PDB entry 3VHI | X-ray diffraction, 1.76 A resolution | chains A and C of the 4 polymer chains in the assembly

== Chain A (and C) ==
Molecule: Avidin
Source organism: Gallus gallus
Notes: chain C of this document is another copy of the same molecule, construct and numbering; everything in this record applies to it too
Reference sequence: P02701 (AVID_CHICK); residues 2-123 here correspond to UniProt positions 26-147 (UniProt number = residue number + 24)
Sequence (122 residues; each row starts with the number of its first residue):
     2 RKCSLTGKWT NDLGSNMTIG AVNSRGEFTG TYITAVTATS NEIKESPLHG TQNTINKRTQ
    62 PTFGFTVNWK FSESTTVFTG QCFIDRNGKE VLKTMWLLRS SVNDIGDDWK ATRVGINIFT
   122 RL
Cystine bridges: Cys4-Cys83
Covalent attachments: N-acetylglucosamine (NAG) linked to Asn17
Ligand contacts: VHI (5-{(3aS,4S,6aR)-1-[(benzyloxy)carbonyl]-2-oxohexahydro-1H-thieno[3,4-d]imidazol-4-yl}pentanoic acid): Asn12, Asp13, Leu14, Ser16, Tyr33, Thr35, Val37, Thr38, Ala39, Thr40, Trp70, Phe72, Ser73, Ser75, Thr77, Phe79, Trp97, Leu99, Ile117, Asn118
UniProt features mapped onto this chain:
  - binding site (biotin): Tyr33
  - glycosylation: Asn17 (N-linked (GlcNAc...) asparagine)

== How chain A and chain C interact ==
Pairs across the interface - 19 pairs, chain A then chain C:
  Val37(A) - Trp110(C)
  Thr38(A) - Trp110(C)
  Ala39(A) - Trp110(C)
  Trp97(A) - Trp110(C)
  Leu99(A) - Trp110(C)  hydrophobic
  Trp110(A) - Val37(C)
  Trp110(A) - Thr38(C)
  Trp110(A) - Ala39(C)
  Trp110(A) - Trp97(C)
  Trp110(A) - Leu99(C)  hydrophobic
  Lys111(A) - Thr38(C)
  Lys111(A) - Ala39(C)
  Lys111(A) - Arg114(C)  hydrogen bond (backbone-side chain)
  Thr113(A) - Arg114(C)
  Thr113(A) - Val115(C)  hydrogen bond (backbone-backbone)
  Arg114(A) - Lys111(C)  hydrogen bond (side chain-backbone)
  Arg114(A) - Thr113(C)
  Val115(A) - Thr113(C)  hydrogen bond (backbone-backbone)
  Val115(A) - Val115(C)  hydrophobic
Other interface residues (no listed pair), chain A (12 interface residues in all): Leu14, Leu98
Other interface residues (no listed pair), chain C (13 interface residues in all): Leu14, Leu98, Gly107

== Summary ==
12 residues of chain A face 13 of chain C across their interface; the contacts include 4 hydrogen bonds. Polar
contacts include Lys111(A)-Arg114(C) and Thr113(A)-Val115(C). Bound to chain A: compound VHI. Covalently
linked N-acetylglucosamine: at Asn17(A). From UniProt: biotin-binding residue Tyr33(A) on chain A.
Both chains are Avidin (Gallus gallus). Entry 3VHI (Crystal structure of monoZ-biotin-avidin complex) was
determined by X-ray diffraction, deposited together with 3VGW, 3VHH and 3VHM.
